Entry 9J0Q (X-ray diffraction, 1.34 A resolution); this record covers chain A.

Chain A:
Protein: Green to red photoconvertible GFP-like protein EosFP
Organism: Lobophyllia hemprichii
Reference sequence: Q5S6Z9 (Q5S6Z9_LOBHE); aligned to UniProt positions 1-226 over residues 1-226
Amino-acid sequence (248 residues; numbered -23 to 226; 2 numbers in that range are skipped by the numbering (no residue carries them; nothing is unmodelled there); the number before each row is that of its first residue; numbers below 1 keep their minus sign (Met-23 is residue -23)):
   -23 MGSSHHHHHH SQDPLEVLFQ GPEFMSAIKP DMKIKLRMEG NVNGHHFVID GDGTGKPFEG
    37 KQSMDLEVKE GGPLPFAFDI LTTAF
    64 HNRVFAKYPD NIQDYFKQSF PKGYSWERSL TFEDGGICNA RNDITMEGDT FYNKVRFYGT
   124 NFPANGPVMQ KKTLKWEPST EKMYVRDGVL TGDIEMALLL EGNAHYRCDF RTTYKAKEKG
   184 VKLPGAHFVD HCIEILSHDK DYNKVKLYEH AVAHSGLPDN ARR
Not modelled in the structure: -23 to -2, 220-226
Covalently attached groups: covalent link Phe61-His64
Modified positions: His64 (chromophore; 5SQ)
Sequence notes: initiating methionine (-23); expression tag (-22 to 0); engineered mutation Lys11 (Asn in Q5S6Z9), Lys70 (Glu in Q5S6Z9), Asn74 (His in Q5S6Z9), Asn102 (Ile in Q5S6Z9), Tyr121 (His in Q5S6Z9), Thr123 (Val in Q5S6Z9), Glu158 (Thr in Q5S6Z9), Ala189 (Tyr in Q5S6Z9); chromophore (64, 64, 64)

In short:
Chain A is Green to red photoconvertible GFP-like protein EosFP (Lobophyllia hemprichii); the structure,
Structure of mEos3.2 in the green fluorescent state, was determined by X-ray diffraction (same publication as
9J0R and 9J11).
